Entry 4BNC (X-ray diffraction, 2.90 A resolution); this record covers chains A and C of the 3 polymer chains in the assembly.

Chain A:
Name: Human ETV1
Organism: Homo sapiens
Notes: fragment: dna-binding domain
UniProtKB: P50549 (ETV1_HUMAN); residues 326-429 here correspond to UniProt positions 223-326 (UniProt number = residue number - 103)
Chain sequence (106 residues; numbered 324 to 429; the number before each row is that of its first residue):
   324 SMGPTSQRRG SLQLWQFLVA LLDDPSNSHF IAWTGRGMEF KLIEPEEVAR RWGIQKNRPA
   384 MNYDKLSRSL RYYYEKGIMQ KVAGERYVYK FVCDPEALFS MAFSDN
Not modelled in the structure: 324-333, 429
Construct notes: expression tag (324-325); conflict Ser329 (Tyr226 in P50549), Ser427 (Pro324 in P50549)
From the paper describing this entry:
  - binding site for the 10-nt DNA strand (chain C): Gln336, Trp375, Lys379, Lys388, Arg391, Ser392, Tyr396
  - binding site for the 10-nt DNA strand: Tyr386, Arg391, Arg394, Tyr395, Lys404
  - conformationally variable residues (order/disorder transition, side-chain flip): Asp387, Arg391, Arg394, Tyr395
  - mutagenesis - K379A, Y397F, K404A: abolished binding to DNA
  - mutagenesis - S334E, R391A, R394A (1300-fold), Y396F (>1000-fold): decreased binding to DNA
  - mutagenesis - D387A, Y395F, C416S (Kd 0.26 nm): unchanged binding to DNA
  - specificity-determining residues: Asp387, Tyr395 (proposed by the authors, not directly observed)
  - post-translational modification sites: Ser334
  - self-association interface (contacts with another copy of this molecule); pairs are residue here / residue on that copy: Cys416-Cys416

Chain C:
Molecule: 10-nt DNA strand
Sequence (10 nucleotides; numbered 11 to 20; the number before each row is that of its first residue):
    11 CACTTCCGGT

Chain A / chain C interface:
Residue-residue contacts (24; chain A residue first):
  Gln336(A) - DC13(C)  hydrogen bond to the phosphate
  Leu337(A) - DC13(C)  hydrogen bond to the phosphate
  Trp375(A) - DT14(C)  hydrogen bond to the phosphate
  Lys379(A) - DC13(C)  salt bridge to the phosphate
  Lys379(A) - DT14(C)  salt bridge to the phosphate
  Arg381(A) - DT14(C)  phosphate contact
  Arg381(A) - DT15(C)  phosphate contact
  Ala383(A) - DT15(C)  phosphate contact
  Met384(A) - DT14(C)  phosphate contact
  Met384(A) - DT15(C)  phosphate contact
  Asp387(A) - DC16(C)  base contact
  Asp387(A) - DC17(C)  base contact
  Lys388(A) - DT15(C)  salt bridge to the phosphate
  Lys388(A) - DC16(C)  salt bridge to the phosphate
  Arg391(A) - DT15(C)  base contact
  Arg391(A) - DC16(C)  base contact
  Ser392(A) - DC13(C)  sugar contact
  Ser392(A) - DT14(C)  hydrogen bond to the phosphate
  Tyr395(A) - DC13(C)  base contact
  Tyr395(A) - DT14(C)  base contact
  Tyr396(A) - DC13(C)  hydrogen bond to the phosphate
  Ser427(A) - DA12(C)  phosphate contact
  Asp428(A) - DC11(C)  phosphate contact
  Asp428(A) - DA12(C)  hydrogen bond to the phosphate
Other interface residues (no listed pair), chain A (17 interface residues in all): Leu335, Phe426

In short:
17 residues of chain A and 7 residues of chain C are in contact; the contacts include 6 hydrogen bonds and 4
salt bridges. Among the polar pairs are Gln336(A)-DC13(C), Leu337(A)-DC13(C) and Trp375(A)-DT14(C). From the
paper: a binding site for the 10-nt DNA strand (chain C) at Gln336(A), Trp375(A) and Lys379(A) among others;
S334E, R391A and R394A of chain A, among others, reduce binding to DNA; 10 substitutions were tested in all.
Chain A is Human ETV1 (Homo sapiens) and chain C is a 10-nt DNA strand; the structure, Crystal structure of
the DNA-binding domain of human ETV1 complexed with DNA, was determined by X-ray diffraction, deposited
together with 3ZP5, 4UNO and 4UUV.
